Entry 8D3L (electron microscopy, 3.49 A resolution); this record covers chains A and I of the 10 polymer chains in the assembly.

Chain A:
Protein: CRISPR-associated endonuclease Cas1
From: Alkalihalobacillus halodurans C-125
Notes: EC 3.1.-.-
Reference sequence: Q9KFX9 (Q9KFX9_ALKHC); numbering as in UniProt (aligned over 1-343)
Amino-acid sequence (343 residues; row label = number of the first residue in the row):
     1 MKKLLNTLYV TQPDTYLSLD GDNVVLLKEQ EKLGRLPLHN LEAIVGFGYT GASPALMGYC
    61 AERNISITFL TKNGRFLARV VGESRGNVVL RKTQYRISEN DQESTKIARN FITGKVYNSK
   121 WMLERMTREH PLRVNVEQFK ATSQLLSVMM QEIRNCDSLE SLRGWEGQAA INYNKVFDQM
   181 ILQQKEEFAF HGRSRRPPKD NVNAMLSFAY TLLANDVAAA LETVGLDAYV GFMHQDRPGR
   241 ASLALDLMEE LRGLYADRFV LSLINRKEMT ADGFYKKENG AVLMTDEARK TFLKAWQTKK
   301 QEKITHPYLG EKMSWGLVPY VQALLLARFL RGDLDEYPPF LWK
What the authors report for this chain:
  - binding site for PAM/PAM strand 2: Tyr49
  - catalytic residues: Glu166 (proposed by the authors, not directly observed)

Chain I:
Protein: CRISPR-associated exonuclease Cas4
From: Alkalihalobacillus halodurans C-125
Notes: EC 3.1.12.1
Reference sequence: A0A4Y7WTW2 (A0A4Y7WTW2_ALKHA); numbering as in UniProt (aligned over 3-219)
Amino-acid sequence (218 residues; numbered 2 to 219; the number before each row is that of its first residue):
     2 ASNEEDRYLM LSGLQHFQFC KRQWALIHIE QQWEENVRTI EGQHLHKKAD QPFMKEKRGS
    62 KLTVRAMPIQ SKNLQISGIC DVVEFVQDSE GIELSGVSGS YKAFPVEYKR GKPKKGDEDI
   122 VQLVAQAMCL EEMLVCRIDK GYLFYNEIKH RVEVPITDAL RDKVVQMAKE MHHYYENRHT
   182 PKVKTGPFCN NCSLQSICLP KLMNKRSVKR YIEGRLSE
Construct notes: expression tag (2); conflict Met11 (Leu in A0A4Y7WTW2), Ser101 (Cys in A0A4Y7WTW2)
Ion coordination: 4Fe-4S cluster Fe: Cys21, Cys190, Cys193, Cys199; Mn2+: Asp82, Tyr109 (shared with 1 residue of chain H)
Ligand contacts: 4Fe-4S cluster (SF4): Cys21, Arg23, Gln24, Val184, Phe189, Cys190, Cys193, Leu195, Gln196, Cys199, Pro201
What the authors report for this chain:
  - Mn2+ coordination: Asp82
  - catalytic residues: His47, Asp82, Glu108, Lys110
  - binding site for PAM/PAM strand 2: Gln16, His17, Phe20, Gln24, Ile28, Trp34, Asn37, Thr40, Gln44, Glu119, Gln123, Ser194
  - mutagenesis - Q44A, S194A: decreased catalytic activity
  - mutagenesis - Q16A, Q24A: abolished catalytic activity
  - specificity-determining residues: Gln16, Gln24
  - mutagenesis - K206A/R207A/K210A/R211A: unchanged catalytic activity on HSI substrate

How chain A and chain I interact:
Contacting residue pairs (32):
  Arg163(A) with Ala2(I), hydrogen bond (side chain-backbone); Ser3(I), hydrogen bond (side chain-backbone)
  Arg195(A) with Glu6(I), salt bridge
  Arg196(A) with Glu6(I); Asp7(I); Tyr9(I); Gln71(I); Ser78(I)
  Pro197(A) with Pro69(I), hydrophobic; Gln71(I)
  Asp236(A) with Arg179(I)
  Arg237(A) with Asp7(I), hydrogen bond (side chain-backbone); Arg8(I); Tyr176(I)
  Pro238(A) with Ile30(I); Gln32(I); Tyr176(I)
  Arg240(A) with Asp7(I), salt bridge
  Tyr275(A) with Phe54(I), hydrophobic
  Lys277(A) with Val65(I); Arg66(I)
  Glu278(A) with Val65(I); Met68(I); Val84(I); Phe86(I); Leu95(I); Ser96(I), hydrogen bond (backbone-backbone)
  Asn279(A) with Met68(I); Pro69(I), hydrogen bond (side chain-backbone); Met134(I)
  Leu283(A) with Phe54(I), hydrophobic
  Met284(A) with Phe54(I)
Also at the interface, not in a pair above, chain A (21 interface residues in all): Arg193, Ser194, Lys199, His234, Gly239, Gly280, Asp286
Also at the interface, not in a pair above, chain I (25 interface residues in all): Lys56, Ala67, Ile70

Summary:
21 residues of chain A face 25 of chain I across their interface, with 5 hydrogen bonds and 2 salt bridges.
Polar contacts include Arg195(A)-Glu6(I), Arg240(A)-Asp7(I) and Arg163(A)-Ala2(I). From the paper: catalytic
residues Glu166(A) and His47(I) among others; Q44A and S194A of chain I reduce catalytic activity; 5
substitutions were tested in all.
Chain A is CRISPR-associated endonuclease Cas1 and chain I is CRISPR-associated exonuclease Cas4, both from
Alkalihalobacillus halodurans C-125; the structure, Type I-C Cas4-Cas1-Cas2 complex bound to a PAM/PAM
prespacer, was determined by electron microscopy (same publication as 8D3M, 8D3P and 8D3Q).
